4XSH - chains A and B; structure by X-ray diffraction, 2.50 A resolution.

# Chain A
Name: Transforming protein RhoA
Source organism: Homo sapiens
UniProtKB: P61586 (RHOA_HUMAN); residue numbers follow UniProt; this construct covers 1-179
Chain sequence (179 residues; row label = number of the first residue in the row):
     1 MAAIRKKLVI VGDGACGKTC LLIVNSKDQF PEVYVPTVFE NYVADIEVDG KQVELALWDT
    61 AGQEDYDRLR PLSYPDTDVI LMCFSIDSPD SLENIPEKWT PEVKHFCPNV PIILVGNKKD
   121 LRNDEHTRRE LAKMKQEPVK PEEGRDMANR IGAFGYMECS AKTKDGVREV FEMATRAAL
Unresolved in the structure: 1-2
Construct notes: engineered mutation Asn25 (Phe in P61586)
Ion coordination: Mg2+: Thr19, Thr37 (together with GTP-gamma-S)
Small-molecule neighbours: GTP-gamma-S (GSP; 5'-guanosine-diphosphate-monothiophosphate): Asp13, Gly14, Ala15, Cys16, Gly17, Lys18, Thr19, Cys20, Phe30, Val35, Thr37, Thr60, Ala61, Gly62, Gln63, Lys118, Asp120, Leu121, Ser160, Ala161, Lys162
UniProt features mapped onto this chain:
  - region: Ala61 to Asp78 (Switch II region)
  - motif: Tyr34 to Tyr42 (Effector region)
  - binding site (GTP): Gly12 to Thr19, Phe30 to Thr37, Asp59 to Gln63, Asn117 to Asp120, Ser160 to Lys162
  - modified residue: Tyr34 (Microbial infection: O-AMP-tyrosine), Thr37 (Microbial infection: O-AMP-threonine), Asn41 (Microbial infection: ADP-ribosylasparagine), Gln63 (5-glutamyl serotonin)
  - glycosylation: Tyr34 (Microbial infection: O-linked (GlcNAc) tyrosine), Thr37 (Microbial infection: O-alpha-linked (GlcNAc) threonine)
  - cross-link: Lys135 (Glycyl lysine isopeptide (Lys-Gly) (interchain with G-Cter in ubiquitin))
  - natural variant: Glu47 (E47K: In EDFAOB), Pro71 (P71S: In EDFAOB)
  - mutagenesis: Gly14 (G14V: Increased Rho protein signal transduction. Constitutively active), Thr19 (T19N: Decreased Rho protein signal transduction. Decreased substrate adhesion-dependent cell spreading. Decreased stress fibers assembly. Decreased cytoplasmic microtubule organization), Tyr34 (Y34A: Abolishes interaction with DGKQ; Y34F: Abolishes AMPylation by Haemophilus IbpA), Thr37 (T37A: Abolished monoglucosylation by C.difficile toxin TcdA. Abolished O-GlcNAcylation by C.novyi toxin TcdA), Gln63 (Q63L: Causes constitutive activation), Lys135 (K135R: Reduced FBXL19-mediated ubiquitination and subsequent degradation)
From the paper describing this entry:
  - conformationally variable residues (loop rearrangement): Asp28 to Val38
  - binding site for NADH: Asn41
  - post-translational modification sites: Asn41 (citing earlier work)
  - mutagenesis - K6A, E40A, E40D, V43A, E54A, W58A: decreased catalytic activity with ADP-ribosyltransferase (chain B)
  - mutagenesis - A56W: abolished catalytic activity with ADP-ribosyltransferase (chain B)
  - mutagenesis - R5K: unchanged catalytic activity with ADP-ribosyltransferase (chain B)

# Chain B
Name: ADP-ribosyltransferase
Source organism: Bacillus cereus
UniProtKB: Q8KNY0 (Q8KNY0_BACCE); numbering as in UniProt (aligned over 1-219)
Chain sequence (219 residues; each row starts with the number of its first residue):
     1 GNIPTKPKDC NNVDKYKLCT NKEEADAWGK KQFNKWSKEE KSAIRDYTKN ARPYNEFLRM
    61 HAGKLDSDPT MKKKIESLDK ALNRKEAKVN DNIKVYRGDD AWIFGKEYDN SIIKNGKVDR
   121 EKFKEIQKKF QGKTTTEFGY ISTSILIDAG YAKTRPVMTE FKVGSGTHGA YMNSDDLTAY
   181 PGQYELLLPR NTVYKIEKIY IAIDNNTQKE QIKVEATIK
Unresolved in the structure: 1-14
Small-molecule neighbours: NADH (NAI; 1,4-dihydronicotinamide adenine dinucleotide): Tyr47, Thr48, Ala51, Arg52, Asn55, Arg59, Tyr96, Arg97, Gly98, Asp99, Asp100, Trp102, Ile103, Glu137, Ser142, Thr143, Ser144, Gly150, Tyr151, Ala152, Arg155, Gln183, Glu185
From the paper describing this entry:
  - conformationally variable residues (loop rearrangement): Tyr151

# Chain A / chain B interface
Contacting residue pairs - 42 pairs, chain A then chain B:
  Arg5(A) - Arg45(B)
  Arg5(A) - Asp175(B)  salt bridge
  Val33(A) - Asp109(B)
  Tyr34(A) - Trp102(B)
  Tyr34(A) - Lys106(B)  hydrogen bond (side chain-backbone)
  Val35(A) - Trp102(B)
  Pro36(A) - Asp100(B)
  Pro36(A) - Trp102(B)
  Thr37(A) - Thr154(B)  hydrogen bond (side chain-backbone)
  Val38(A) - Tyr151(B)  hydrophobic
  Val38(A) - Thr154(B)
  Val38(A) - Arg155(B)
  Phe39(A) - Tyr151(B)  hydrogen bond (backbone-side chain)
  Glu40(A) - Asn50(B)
  Glu40(A) - Arg52(B)
  Glu40(A) - Tyr151(B)
  Asn41(A) - Thr48(B)
  Asn41(A) - Lys49(B)
  Asn41(A) - Asn50(B)
  Asn41(A) - Tyr151(B)  hydrogen bond
  Asn41(A) - Tyr180(B)
  Asn41(A) - Gln183(B)  hydrogen bond
  Tyr42(A) - Lys49(B)
  Tyr42(A) - Asn50(B)
  Tyr42(A) - Tyr180(B)  hydrogen bond (backbone-side chain)
  Val43(A) - Lys49(B)  hydrogen bond (backbone-backbone)
  Val43(A) - Ala179(B)  hydrophobic
  Val43(A) - Tyr180(B)
  Glu54(A) - Lys49(B)  salt bridge
  Ala56(A) - Ala179(B)
  Ala56(A) - Tyr180(B)
  Leu57(A) - Tyr180(B)  hydrogen bond (backbone-side chain)
  Trp58(A) - Tyr180(B)
  Trp58(A) - Pro181(B)
  Asp65(A) - Thr207(B)
  Asp65(A) - Lys209(B)  salt bridge
  Tyr66(A) - Lys153(B)
  Tyr66(A) - Lys209(B)
  Arg68(A) - Asp148(B)  salt bridge
  Leu69(A) - Asp148(B)
  Leu69(A) - Lys153(B)
  Leu72(A) - Asp148(B)
Interface residues without a listed pair, chain B (24 interface residues in all): Asn110, Pro156, Asn206
Interface features reported in the paper:
  - specific contacts: Asn41(A)-Gln183(B) (hydrogen bond)

# Overview
Chain A and chain B form an interface of 21 and 24 residues respectively; the contacts include 8 hydrogen
bonds and 4 salt bridges. Among the polar pairs are Arg5(A)-Asp175(B), Glu54(A)-Lys49(B) and
Asp65(A)-Lys209(B). The authors report a hydrogen bond between Asn41(A) and Gln183(B). The paper reports a
binding site for NADH at Asn41(A); K6A, E40A and E40D of chain A, among others, reduce catalytic activity with
ADP-ribosyltransferase (chain B); 8 substitutions were tested in all.
Chain A is Transforming protein RhoA (Homo sapiens) and chain B is ADP-ribosyltransferase (Bacillus cereus);
the structure, The complex structure of C3cer exoenzyme and GTP bound RhoA (NADH-bound state), was determined
by X-ray diffraction together with 4XSG and 5BWM from the same study.
